8VK7 - chains A and M of the 35 polymer chains in the assembly; structure by electron microscopy, 3.09 A resolution.

# Chain A
Molecule: 23S ribosomal RNA
From: Mycolicibacterium smegmatis MC2 155
Sequence (3120 nucleotides; each row starts with the number of its first residue):
     1 UAAGUGUUUAAGGGCGCAUGGUGGAUGCCUUGGCACUGGGAGCCGAUGAA
    51 GGACGUAGGAGGCUGCGAUAAGCCUCGGGGAGCUGUCAACCGAGCGUUGA
   101 UCCGAGGAUGUCCGAAUGGGGAAACCCGGCACGAGUGAUGUCGUGUCACC
   151 AGGCGCUGAAUAUAUAGGCGUCUGGGGGGAACGCGGGGAAGUGAAACAUC
   201 UCAGUACCCGUAGGAAGAGAAAACAAAAUGUGAUUCCGUGAGUAGUGGCG
   251 AGCGAAAGCGGAGGAUGGCUAAACCGUAUGCAUGUGAUACCGGGUAGGGG
   301 UUGUGUGUGCGGGGUUGUGGGACCUAUCUUUCCGGCUCUACCUGGCUGGA
   351 GGGCAGUGAGAAAAUGUUGUGGUUAGCGGAAAUGGCUUGGGAUGGCCUGC
   401 CGUAGACGGUGAGAGCCCGGUACGUGAAAACCCGACGUCUGUCUUGAUGG
   451 UGUUCCCGAGUAGCAGCGGGCCCGUGGAAUCUGCUGUGAAUCUGCCGGGA
   501 CCACCCGGUAAGCCUGAAUACUUCCCAGUGACCGAUAGCGGAUUAGUACC
   551 GUGAGGGAAUGGUGAAAAGUACCCCGGGAGGGGAGUGAAAGAGUACCUGA
   601 AACCGUGCGCUUACAAUCCGUCAGAGCCCUCGACGUGUCGUGGGGUGAUG
   651 GCGUGCCUUUUGAAGAAUGAGCCUGCGAGUCAGGGACAUGUCGCGAGGUU
   701 AACCCGGGUGGGGUAGCCGCAGCGAAAGCGAGUCUGAAUAGGGCGUAUCC
   751 ACACAAGAGUGUGUGGUGUAGUGGUGUGUUCUGGACCCGAAGCGGAGUGA
   801 UCUACCCAUGGCCAGGGUGAAGCGCGGGUAAGACCGCGUGGAGGCCCGAA
   851 CCCACUUAGGUUGAAGACUGAGGGGAUGAGCUGUGGGUAGGGGUGAAAGG
   901 CCAAUCAAACUCCGUGAUAGCUGGUUCUCCCCGAAAUGCAUUUAGGUGCA
   951 GCGUCGCAUGUUUCUUGCCGGAGGUAGAGCUACUGGAUGGCCGAUGGGCC
  1001 CCACAGGGUUACUGACGUCAGCCAAACUCCGAAUGCCGGUAAGUCCAAGA
  1051 GUGCGGCAGUGAGACGGCGGGGGAUAAGCUCCGUGCGUCGAGAGGGAAAC
  1101 AGCCCAGAUCGCCGGCUAAGGCCCCUAAGCGUGUGCUAAGUGGAAAAGGA
  1151 UGUGCAGUCGCGAAGACAACCAGGAGGUUGGCUUAGAAGCAGCCACCCUU
  1201 GAAAGAGUGCGUAAUAGCUCACUGGUCAAGUGAUUGUGCGCCGAUAAUGU
  1251 AGCGGGGCUCAAGCACACCGCCGAAGCCGCGGCAGCCAACGUGUUGGCUG
  1301 GGUAGGGGAGCGUCCUGCAUCCGGUGAAGCCGCCGAGUGAUCGAGUGGUG
  1351 GAGGGUGUGGGAGUGAGAAUGCAGGCAUGAGUAGCGAUUAGGCAAGUGAG
  1401 AACCUUGCCCGCCGAAAGACCAAGGGUUCCUGGGCCAGGCCAGUCCGCCC
  1451 AGGGUGAGUCGGGACCUAAGGCGAGGCCGACAGGCGUAGUCGAUGGACAA
  1501 CGGGUUGAUAUUCCCGUACCCGUGUAUGUGCGUCCAUGAUGAAUCAGCGG
  1551 UACUAACCAUCCAAAACCACCGUGACCGCACCUUUCGGGGUGUGGCGUUG
  1601 GUGGGGCUGCAUGGGACCUUCGUUGGUAGUAGUCAAGCGAUGGGGUGACG
  1651 CAGGAAGGUAGCCGUACCGGUCAGUGGUAAUACCGGGGUAAGCCUGUAGG
  1701 GAGUCAGAUAGGUAAAUCCGUCUGGCAUAUAUCCUGAGAGGUGAUGCAUA
  1751 GCCGAGUGAGGCGAAUUCGGUGAUCCUAUGCUGCCGAGAAAAGCCUCUAG
  1801 CGAGGACAUACACGGCCCGUACCCCAAACCAACACAGGUGGUCAGGUAGA
  1851 GAAUACUAAGGCGUACGAGUGAACUAUGGUUAAGGAACUCGGCAAAAUGC
  1901 CCCCGUAACUUCGGGAGAAGGGGGACCCACAUGGCGUGUAAGCCUUUACG
  1951 GCCCAAGCGUGAGUGGGUGGCACAAACCAGUGAGAAGCGACUGUUUACUA
  2001 AAAACACAGGUCCGUGCGAAGUCGCAAGACGAUGUAUACGGACUGACGCC
  2051 UGCCCGGUGCUGGAAGGUUAAGAGGACCCGUUAACUCCCUUUGGGGGUGA
  2101 AGCGGAGAAUUUAAGCCCCAGUAAACGGCGGUGGUAACUAUAACCAUCCU
  2151 AAGGUAGCGAAAUUCCUUGUCGGGUAAGUUCCGACCUGCACGAAUGGCGU
  2201 AACGACUUCUCAACUGUCUCAACCAUAGACUCGGCGAAAUUGCACUACGA
  2251 GUAAAGAUGCUCGUUACGCGCGGCAGGACGAAAAGACCCCGGGACCUUCA
  2301 CUACAACUUGGUAUUGGUGCUCGAUACGGUUUGUGUAGGAUAGGUGGGAG
  2351 ACUGUGAAGCUCACACGCCAGUGUGGGUGGAGUCGUUGUUGAAAUACCAC
  2401 UCUGAUCGUAUUGGGCCUCUAACCUCGGACCGUAUAUCCGGUUCAGGGAC
  2451 AGUGCCUGGUGGGUAGUUUAACUGGGGCGGUUGCCUCCUAAAAUGUAACG
  2501 GAGGCGCCCAAAGGUUCCCUCAACCUGGACGGCAAUCAGGUGUUGAGUGU
  2551 AAGUGCACAAGGGAGCUUGACUGCGAGACGGACAUGUCGAGCAGGGACGA
  2601 AAGUCGGGACUAGUGAUCCGGCACCUCUGAGUGGAAGGGGUGUCGCUCAA
  2651 CGGAUAAAAGGUACCCCGGGGAUAACAGGCUGAUCUUCCCCAAGAGUCCA
  2701 UAUCGACGGGAUGGUUUGGCACCUCGAUGUCGGCUCGUCGCAUCCUGGGG
  2751 CUGGAGCAGGUCCCAAGGGUUGGGCUGUUCGCCCAUUAAAGCGGCACGCG
  2801 AGCUGGGUUUAGAACGUCGUGAGACAGUUCGGUCUCUAUCCGCCGCGCGC
  2851 GUCAGAAGCUUGAGGAAACCUGUCCCUAGUACGAGAGGACCGGGACGGAC
  2901 GAACCUCUGGUAUACCAGUUGUCCCACCAGGGGCACGGCUGGAUAGCCAC
  2951 GUUCGGACAGGAUAACCGCUGAAAGCAUCUAAGCGGGAAACCUCUUCCAA
  3001 GACCAGGCUUCUCACCCUCUAGGAGGGAUAAGGCCCCCCGCAGACCACGG
  3051 GAUUGAUAGACCAGACCUGGAAGCCUAGUAAUAGGUGCAGGGAACUGGCA
  3101 CUAACCGGCCGAAAACUUAC
Not modelled in the structure: 1, 1546-1619, 2056-2150

# Chain M
Name: 50S ribosomal protein L15
From: Mycolicibacterium smegmatis MC2 155
UniProtKB: A0QSG8 (A0QSG8_MYCS2); residue numbers follow UniProt; this construct covers 1-147
Chain sequence (147 residues; numbered 1 to 147; the number before each row is that of its first residue):
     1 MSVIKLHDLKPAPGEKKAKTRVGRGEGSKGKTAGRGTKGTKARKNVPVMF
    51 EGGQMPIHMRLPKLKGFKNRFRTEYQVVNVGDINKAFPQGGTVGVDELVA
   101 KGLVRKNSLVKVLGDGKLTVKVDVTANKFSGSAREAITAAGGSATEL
Not modelled in the structure: 1-2

# How chain A and chain M interact
Residue-residue contacts - 152 pairs, chain A then chain M:
  A195(A) / Phe-50(M)  base contact
  G245(A) / Lys-68(M)  phosphate contact
  C249(A) / Lys-63(M)  hydrogen bond to the sugar
  G250(A) / Met-59(M)  phosphate contact
  A251(A) / His-58(M)  phosphate contact
  U658(A) / Lys-31(M)  salt bridge to the phosphate
  U659(A) / Lys-31(M)  salt bridge to the phosphate
  U659(A) / Thr-37(M)  phosphate contact
  U659(A) / Lys-38(M)  hydrogen bond to the phosphate
  U660(A) / Thr-37(M)  phosphate contact
  U660(A) / Lys-38(M)  salt bridge to the phosphate
  G679(A) / Val-22(M)  sugar contact
  G679(A) / Arg-24(M)  salt bridge to the phosphate
  G679(A) / Ala-33(M)  base contact
  G679(A) / Arg-35(M)  hydrogen bond to the base
  U680(A) / Lys-19(M)  salt bridge to the phosphate
  G690(A) / Gly-14(M)  hydrogen bond to the sugar
  G690(A) / Glu-15(M)  hydrogen bond to the base
  U691(A) / Ala-12(M)  sugar contact
  U691(A) / Pro-13(M)  sugar contact
  U691(A) / Glu-15(M)  hydrogen bond to the sugar
  U714(A) / Lys-106(M)  hydrogen bond to the sugar
  A715(A) / Lys-106(M)  salt bridge to the phosphate
  C718(A) / Arg-105(M)  base contact
  G719(A) / Arg-105(M)  hydrogen bond to the base
  C720(A) / Arg-105(M)  base contact
  A721(A) / Val-77(M)  base contact
  A721(A) / Asn-79(M)  hydrogen bond to the base
  A721(A) / Leu-113(M)  base contact
  C723(A) / Arg-72(M)  base contact
  G724(A) / Arg-72(M)  hydrogen bond to the base
  A725(A) / Lys-65(M)  salt bridge to the phosphate
  A725(A) / Gly-66(M)  sugar contact
  A725(A) / Phe-67(M)  hydrogen bond to the sugar
  A726(A) / Phe-67(M)  sugar contact
  A726(A) / Asn-69(M)  hydrogen bond to the phosphate
  A727(A) / Asn-69(M)  hydrogen bond to the phosphate
  A727(A) / Arg-72(M)  salt bridge to the phosphate
  G728(A) / Arg-72(M)  hydrogen bond to the base
  C729(A) / Lys-111(M)  salt bridge to the phosphate
  G730(A) / Val-77(M)  base contact
  G730(A) / Lys-111(M)  salt bridge to the phosphate
  G730(A) / Leu-113(M)  base contact
  G730(A) / Ser-130(M)  hydrogen bond to the phosphate
  G730(A) / Gly-131(M)  hydrogen bond to the phosphate
  A731(A) / Leu-113(M)  phosphate contact
  A731(A) / Gly-114(M)  hydrogen bond to the phosphate
  A731(A) / Asp-115(M)  sugar contact
  A731(A) / Ser-130(M)  hydrogen bond to the phosphate
  A731(A) / Ser-132(M)  hydrogen bond to the phosphate
  G774(A) / Glu-15(M)  base contact
  G776(A) / Glu-15(M)  sugar contact
  G776(A) / Lys-16(M)  sugar contact
  G776(A) / Lys-17(M)  hydrogen bond to the sugar
  U777(A) / Lys-17(M)  sugar contact
  U777(A) / Lys-19(M)  phosphate contact
  G778(A) / Lys-19(M)  phosphate contact
  G778(A) / Thr-20(M)  hydrogen bond to the phosphate
  U780(A) / Asn-45(M)  phosphate contact
  C781(A) / Asn-45(M)  phosphate contact
  C781(A) / Val-46(M)  phosphate contact
  C786(A) / Arg-35(M)  base contact
  C786(A) / Ala-42(M)  hydrogen bond to the base
  A919(A) / Lys-44(M)  salt bridge to the phosphate
  G920(A) / Thr-40(M)  hydrogen bond to the sugar
  G920(A) / Lys-44(M)  salt bridge to the phosphate
  C921(A) / Gly-39(M)  hydrogen bond to the phosphate
  C921(A) / Arg-43(M)  salt bridge to the phosphate
  U922(A) / Lys-38(M)  salt bridge to the phosphate
  U922(A) / Arg-43(M)  base contact
  G923(A) / Lys-38(M)  phosphate contact
  G923(A) / Arg-43(M)  hydrogen bond to the base
  U925(A) / Gly-23(M)  hydrogen bond to the sugar
  U925(A) / Gly-30(M)  sugar contact
  U925(A) / Thr-32(M)  base contact
  U926(A) / Gly-23(M)  phosphate contact
  U926(A) / Arg-24(M)  hydrogen bond to the phosphate
  U926(A) / Gly-25(M)  hydrogen bond to the phosphate
  U926(A) / Gly-30(M)  phosphate contact
  U926(A) / Lys-31(M)  phosphate contact
  C927(A) / Arg-24(M)  base contact
  C927(A) / Gly-25(M)  phosphate contact
  U928(A) / Gly-25(M)  phosphate contact
  U928(A) / Glu-26(M)  hydrogen bond to the phosphate
  U928(A) / Gly-27(M)  hydrogen bond to the phosphate
  C929(A) / Gly-27(M)  hydrogen bond to the base
  A940(A) / Gln-54(M)  hydrogen bond to the sugar
  U941(A) / Gly-52(M)  hydrogen bond to the sugar
  U941(A) / Gly-53(M)  sugar contact
  U941(A) / Gln-54(M)  sugar contact
  G946(A) / Gly-39(M)  phosphate contact
  G946(A) / Thr-40(M)  hydrogen bond to the sugar
  G946(A) / Gly-52(M)  hydrogen bond to the base
  U947(A) / Gly-39(M)  phosphate contact
  U947(A) / Thr-40(M)  hydrogen bond to the phosphate
  U947(A) / Lys-41(M)  hydrogen bond to the phosphate
  U947(A) / Val-46(M)  phosphate contact
  U947(A) / Phe-50(M)  sugar contact
  U947(A) / Gly-52(M)  base contact
  G948(A) / Lys-41(M)  salt bridge to the phosphate
  G948(A) / Phe-50(M)  sugar contact
  G948(A) / Glu-51(M)  sugar contact
  G1059(A) / Arg-35(M)  sugar contact
  G1059(A) / Gly-36(M)  phosphate contact
  U1060(A) / Thr-37(M)  phosphate contact
  G1061(A) / Lys-41(M)  base contact
  A1304(A) / Gly-36(M)  sugar contact
  G1305(A) / Thr-32(M)  hydrogen bond to the phosphate
  G1305(A) / Gly-34(M)  hydrogen bond to the phosphate
  G1305(A) / Arg-35(M)  hydrogen bond to the phosphate
  G1305(A) / Gly-36(M)  hydrogen bond to the phosphate
  G1306(A) / Lys-29(M)  phosphate contact
  G1307(A) / Lys-29(M)  salt bridge to the phosphate
  G1308(A) / Lys-17(M)  salt bridge to the phosphate
  G1317(A) / Leu-6(M)  base contact
  G1317(A) / His-7(M)  base contact
  C1318(A) / His-7(M)  hydrogen bond to the sugar
  A1319(A) / His-7(M)  hydrogen bond to the sugar
  G1357(A) / His-7(M)  base contact
  U1358(A) / His-7(M)  hydrogen bond to the sugar
  U1358(A) / Lys-10(M)  sugar contact
  G1360(A) / Lys-16(M)  salt bridge to the phosphate
  G1361(A) / Lys-16(M)  salt bridge to the phosphate
  U1364(A) / Arg-21(M)  hydrogen bond to the base
  G1365(A) / Arg-21(M)  salt bridge to the phosphate
  G1365(A) / Arg-24(M)  salt bridge to the phosphate
  A2582(A) / Gln-54(M)  hydrogen bond to the base
  C2583(A) / Arg-60(M)  hydrogen bond to the sugar
  A2584(A) / Arg-60(M)  sugar contact
  A2616(A) / Met-55(M)  base contact
  A2616(A) / Arg-60(M)  hydrogen bond to the sugar
  U2617(A) / Met-59(M)  hydrogen bond to the sugar
  U2617(A) / Arg-60(M)  sugar contact
  U2617(A) / Leu-61(M)  sugar contact
  U2617(A) / Pro-62(M)  phosphate contact
  U2617(A) / Lys-63(M)  phosphate contact
  C2618(A) / Lys-63(M)  hydrogen bond to the phosphate
  C2619(A) / Lys-63(M)  salt bridge to the phosphate
  U2628(A) / Phe-67(M)  sugar contact
  U2628(A) / Asn-69(M)  phosphate contact
  A2630(A) / Arg-70(M)  base contact
  A2630(A) / Phe-71(M)  sugar contact
  G2638(A) / Phe-67(M)  base contact
  G2639(A) / Gly-66(M)  phosphate contact
  G2639(A) / Phe-67(M)  sugar contact
  G2640(A) / Lys-65(M)  hydrogen bond to the phosphate
  G2640(A) / Gly-66(M)  hydrogen bond to the phosphate
  U2641(A) / Lys-65(M)  salt bridge to the phosphate
  G2652(A) / Gln-54(M)  hydrogen bond to the base
  G2652(A) / Met-55(M)  hydrogen bond to the sugar
  G2652(A) / Arg-60(M)  base contact
  G2653(A) / Met-55(M)  base contact
Other interface residues (no listed pair), chain A (92 interface residues in all): A244, G252, C692, G697, U775, C787, A1058, G1359, C2627, G2629, A2672
Other interface residues (no listed pair), chain M (76 interface residues in all): Leu-9, Pro-11, Ser-28, Met-49, Tyr-75, Gln-76, Lys-101, Leu-103, Phe-129

# Summary
92 residues of chain A and 76 residues of chain M are in contact, with 54 hydrogen bonds and 23 salt bridges.
Among the polar pairs are G679(A)/Arg-35(M), G690(A)/Glu-15(M) and G719(A)/Arg-105(M).
Chain A is 23S ribosomal RNA and chain M is 50S ribosomal protein L15, both from Mycolicibacterium smegmatis
MC2 155; the structure, Structure of Mycobacterium smegmatis 50S ribosomal subunit bound to HflX:50S-HflX-B,
was determined by electron microscopy, deposited together with 8VIO, 8VK0, 8VKI, 8VKW, 8VPK, 8VR4, 8VR8 and
8VRL.
